Entry 9PBF (electron microscopy, 4.01 A resolution (low resolution: residue-level contacts below are approximate; hydrogen-bond / salt-bridge calls are withheld)); this record covers chains F and A of the 12 polymer chains in the assembly.

== Chain F (and A) ==
Molecule: Vesicle-fusing ATPase
From: Cricetulus griseus
Notes: EC 3.6.4.6; chain A of this document is another copy of the same molecule, construct and numbering; everything in this record applies to it too
UniProt: P18708 (NSF_CRIGR); numbering as in UniProt (aligned over 1-744)
Amino-acid sequence (747 residues; each row starts with the number of its first residue; numbers below 1 keep their minus sign (Gly-2 is residue -2)):
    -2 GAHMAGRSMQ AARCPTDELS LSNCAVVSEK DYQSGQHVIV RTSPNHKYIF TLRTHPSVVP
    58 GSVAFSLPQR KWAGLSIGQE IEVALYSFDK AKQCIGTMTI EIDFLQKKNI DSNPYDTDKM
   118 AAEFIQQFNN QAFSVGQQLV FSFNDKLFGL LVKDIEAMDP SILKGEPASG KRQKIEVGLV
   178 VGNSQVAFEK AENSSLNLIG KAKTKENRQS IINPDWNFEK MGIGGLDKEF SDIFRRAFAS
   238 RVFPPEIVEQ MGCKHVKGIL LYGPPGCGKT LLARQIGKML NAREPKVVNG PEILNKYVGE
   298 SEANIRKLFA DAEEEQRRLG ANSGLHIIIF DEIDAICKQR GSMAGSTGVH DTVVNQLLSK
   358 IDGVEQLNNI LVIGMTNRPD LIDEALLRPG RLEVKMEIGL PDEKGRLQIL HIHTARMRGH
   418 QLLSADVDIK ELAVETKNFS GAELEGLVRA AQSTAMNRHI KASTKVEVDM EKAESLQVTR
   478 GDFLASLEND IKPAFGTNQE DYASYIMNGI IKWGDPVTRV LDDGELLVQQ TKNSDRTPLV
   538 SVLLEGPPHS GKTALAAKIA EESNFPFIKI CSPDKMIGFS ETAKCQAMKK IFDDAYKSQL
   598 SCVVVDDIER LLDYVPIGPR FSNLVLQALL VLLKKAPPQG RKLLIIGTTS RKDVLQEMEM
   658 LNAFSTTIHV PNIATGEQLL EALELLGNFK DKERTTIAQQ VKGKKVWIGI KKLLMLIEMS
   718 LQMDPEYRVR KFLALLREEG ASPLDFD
Disordered / not traced: -2 to 0, 154-168, 336-343, 460-468, 741-744 (chain A: -2 to 0, 154-168, 741-744)
Differences from the reference sequence: expression tag (-2 to 0)
Swiss-Prot annotation at these positions:
  - binding site (ATP): Asn505 to Trp510, Pro545 to Leu552
  - binding site (Mg(2+)): Thr550
  - modified residue: Lys105 (N6-acetyllysine), Ser207 (Phosphoserine), Tyr259 (Phosphotyrosine), Ser569 (Phosphoserine)
Ligand contacts: ATP (adenosine-5'-triphosphate): Tyr502, Met504, Asn505, Gly506, Ile507, Ile508, Trp510, His546, Ser547, Gly548, Lys549, Thr550, Ala551, Leu552, Ile707, Lys708
Reported in the primary citation:
  - post-translational modification sites: Ser207 (citing earlier work)

== Interface between chain F and chain A ==
Pairs across the interface (40; chain F residue first):
  Trp213(F) with Thr461(A)
  Arg232(F) with Ser450(A); Asn454(A)
  Ala236(F) with Ile457(A)
  Ser237(F) with Met453(A)
  Val239(F) with Ile457(A)
  Phe240(F) with Met453(A); His456(A); Ile457(A)
  Ile244(F) with Glu471(A)
  Glu246(F) with Arg413(A)
  Gln247(F) with Arg413(A); His417(A); Leu419(A)
  Met248(F) with Met414(A); Leu419(A); Gln449(A)
  Gly249(F) with Arg413(A)
  Gln526(F) with Gln719(A)
  Gln527(F) with Glu715(A); Met716(A); Gln719(A)
  Asn530(F) with Gln719(A)
  Arg533(F) with Leu683(A); Asn685(A)
  Thr534(F) with Glu715(A)
  Phe618(F) with Arg617(A)
  Asn620(F) with Asp610(A)
  Gln624(F) with Arg607(A); Asp610(A); Tyr611(A)
  Leu627(F) with Arg607(A)
  Val628(F) with Arg607(A)
  Leu629(F) with Ile574(A)
  Lys631(F) with Asp604(A)
  Lys632(F) with Asp571(A)
  Glu654(F) with Pro613(A); Ile614(A)
  Glu656(F) with Pro613(A)
  Ser662(F) with Lys709(A)
Also at the interface, not in a pair above, chain F (35 interface residues in all): Ser531, Asp532, Pro616, Leu621, Leu623, Ala633, Met655, Asn659
Also at the interface, not in a pair above, chain A (35 interface residues in all): Lys458, Gln474, Met504, His546, Pro570, Phe576, Val612, Met712

== Summary ==
Chain F and chain A each contribute 35 residues to their interface. Bound to chain F: ATP. UniProt lists 14
ATP-binding residues and Mg2+-binding residue Thr550(F) on chain F. The paper reports a modification site at
Ser207(F).
Chain F and chain A are both Vesicle-fusing ATPase (Cricetulus griseus); the structure, 21bin20S complex
(NSF-alphaSNAP-2:1 syntaxin-1a:SNAP-25), non-hydrolyzing, class 10, was determined by electron microscopy,
deposited together with 9OJR, 9OJU, 9OJZ, 9OK3, 9OK5, 9OKC and 17 further entries.
